3TBA - chain A; structure by X-ray diffraction, 2.80 A resolution.

# Chain A
Protein: Ribonucleoside-diphosphate reductase large chain 1
Organism: Saccharomyces cerevisiae
Notes: EC 1.17.4.1
UniProtKB: P21524 (RIR1_YEAST); residues 1-888 here = UniProt positions 1-888
Chain sequence (888 residues; row label = number of the first residue in the row):
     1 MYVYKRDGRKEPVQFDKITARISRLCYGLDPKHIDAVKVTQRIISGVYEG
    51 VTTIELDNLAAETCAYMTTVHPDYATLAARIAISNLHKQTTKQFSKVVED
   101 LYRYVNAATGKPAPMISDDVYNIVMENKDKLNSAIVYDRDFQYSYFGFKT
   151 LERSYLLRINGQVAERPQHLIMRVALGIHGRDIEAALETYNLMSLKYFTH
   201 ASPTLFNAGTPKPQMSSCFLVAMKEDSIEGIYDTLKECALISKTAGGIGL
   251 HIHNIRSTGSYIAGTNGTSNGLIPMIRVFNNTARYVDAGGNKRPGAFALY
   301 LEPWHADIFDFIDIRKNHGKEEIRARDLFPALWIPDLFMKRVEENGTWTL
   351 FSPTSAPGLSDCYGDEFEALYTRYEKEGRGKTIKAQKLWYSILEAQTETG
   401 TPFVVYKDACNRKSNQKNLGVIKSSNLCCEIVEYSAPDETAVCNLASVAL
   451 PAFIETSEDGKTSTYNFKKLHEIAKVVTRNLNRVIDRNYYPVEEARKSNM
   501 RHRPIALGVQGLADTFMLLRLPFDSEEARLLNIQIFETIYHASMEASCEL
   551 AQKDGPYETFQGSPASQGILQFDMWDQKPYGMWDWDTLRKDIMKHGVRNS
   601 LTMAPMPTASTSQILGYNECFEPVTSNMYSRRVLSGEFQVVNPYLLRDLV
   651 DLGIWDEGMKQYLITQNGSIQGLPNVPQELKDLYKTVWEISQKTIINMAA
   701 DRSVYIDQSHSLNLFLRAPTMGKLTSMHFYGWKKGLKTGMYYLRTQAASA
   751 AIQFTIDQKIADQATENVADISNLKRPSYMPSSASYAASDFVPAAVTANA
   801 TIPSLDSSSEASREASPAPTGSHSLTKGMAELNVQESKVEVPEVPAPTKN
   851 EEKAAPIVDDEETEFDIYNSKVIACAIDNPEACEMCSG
Not modelled in the structure: 1-77, 630-638, 747-888
Sequence notes: engineered mutation Ala288 (Gln in P21524)
Ligand contacts:
  - ADP (adenosine-5'-diphosphate): Tyr155, Ala201, Ser202, Ser217, Cys218, Gly246, Gly247, Arg293, Ala296, Asn426, Leu427, Cys428, Glu430, Leu445, Met606, Pro607, Thr608, Ala609, Ser610, Thr611
  - 2'-deoxyguanosine-5'-triphosphate (DGT): Lys111, Asp226, Ser227, Ile228, Ile231, Lys243, Ile255, Arg256, Tyr261, Ile262, Ala263, Gly264, Tyr285, Val286, Asp287, Ala288, Gly289, Gly290
From the paper describing this entry:
  - mutagenesis - Q288A, R293A: decreased catalytic activity on ADP
  - mutagenesis - Q288A (6-fold): decreased binding to ADP
  - mutagenesis - R293A: abolished binding to ADP
  - mutagenesis - Q288A (Kd 0.61 uM), R293A (Kd 0.57 uM): decreased binding to 2'-deoxyguanosine-5'-triphosphate
  - mutagenesis - R293A: abolished growth
  - mutagenesis - Q288A: decreased growth
  - mutagenesis - R293A: unchanged expression
  - catalytic residues: Cys218 (citing earlier work)

# In short
Bound to chain A: 2'-deoxyguanosine-5'-triphosphate and ADP. The paper reports the catalytic residue Cys218;
Q288A and R293A reduce catalytic activity on ADP.
Chain A is Ribonucleoside-diphosphate reductase large chain 1 (Saccharomyces cerevisiae); the structure,
Structure of Yeast Ribonucleotide Reductase 1 Q288A with dGTP and ADP, was determined by X-ray diffraction,
deposited together with 3TB9.
